PDB entry 6UI7 | electron microscopy, 3.65 A resolution | chains B and A of the 4 polymer chains in the assembly

# Chain B (and A)
Molecule: Core protein
From: Hepatitis B virus
Notes: chain A of this document is another copy of the same molecule, construct and numbering; everything in this record applies to it too
UniProt: A0A0D4D613 (A0A0D4D613_HBV); residue numbers follow UniProt; this construct covers 1-143
Sequence (143 residues; row label = number of the first residue in the row):
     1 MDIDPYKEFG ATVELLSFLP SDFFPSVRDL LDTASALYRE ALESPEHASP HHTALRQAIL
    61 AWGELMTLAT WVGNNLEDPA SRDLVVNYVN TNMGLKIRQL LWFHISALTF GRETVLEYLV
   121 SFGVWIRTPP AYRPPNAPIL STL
Construct notes: conflict Ala48 (Cys in A0A0D4D613), Ala61 (Cys in A0A0D4D613), Ala107 (Cys in A0A0D4D613)

# Interface between chain B and chain A
Contacting residue pairs (52):
  Met1(B) with Arg28(A); Ser35(A); Arg39(A); Glu43(A), hydrogen bond (backbone-side chain)
  Asp2(B) with Glu43(A), hydrogen bond (backbone-side chain)
  Ile3(B) with Leu42(A), hydrophobic; Leu60(A)
  Pro5(B) with Gln57(A)
  Lys7(B) with Glu43(A); Ser44(A); Pro45(A)
  Glu8(B) with Glu46(A); His47(A); Thr53(A), hydrogen bond; Arg56(A), salt bridge
  Ser35(B) with Met1(A)
  Leu42(B) with Ile3(A), hydrophobic
  Glu43(B) with Met1(A); Ile3(A); Lys7(A)
  Pro45(B) with Lys7(A)
  His47(B) with Glu8(A); Pro50(A)
  Thr53(B) with Glu8(A), hydrogen bond
  Ala54(B) with Thr53(A); Gln57(A)
  Arg56(B) with Glu8(A), salt bridge
  Gln57(B) with Pro5(A); Leu100(A)
  Leu60(B) with Ile3(A); Pro5(A)
  Glu64(B) with Met93(A); Lys96(A), salt bridge
  Thr67(B) with Tyr88(A)
  Leu68(B) with Leu68(A), hydrophobic; Tyr88(A), hydrophobic
  Trp71(B) with Leu84(A), hydrophobic; Tyr88(A), hydrophobic
  Leu76(B) with Ser81(A); Leu84(A), hydrophobic
  Asp78(B) with Asp78(A)
  Ser81(B) with Leu76(A); Asp78(A); Ser81(A)
  Leu84(B) with Trp71(A), hydrophobic; Leu76(A), hydrophobic
  Tyr88(B) with Thr67(A); Leu68(A), hydrophobic; Trp71(A)
  Met93(B) with Glu64(A)
  Lys96(B) with Glu64(A)
  Leu100(B) with Gln57(A)
Interface residues without a listed pair, chain B (35 interface residues in all): Arg39, Ser44, Pro50, Leu65, Val72, Val85, Ile97
Interface residues without a listed pair, chain A (39 interface residues in all): Asp2, Leu31, Ala54, Ile59, Leu65, Val72, Val85, His104

# Overview
35 residues of chain B and 39 residues of chain A are in contact, with 4 hydrogen bonds and 3 salt bridges.
Among the polar pairs are Glu8(B)-Arg56(A), Glu64(B)-Lys96(A) and Met1(B)-Glu43(A).
Both chains are Core protein (Hepatitis B virus). Entry 6UI7 (Hbv T=4 149C3A) was determined by electron
microscopy (same publication as 6UI6).
